3DRT - chains A and B of the 3 polymer chains in the assembly; structure by X-ray diffraction, 3.30 A resolution.

Chain A:
Name: 2F5 Fab' light chain
Source organism: Homo sapiens
Notes: antibody fragment or engineered binder
Amino-acid sequence (214 residues; each row starts with the number of its first residue):
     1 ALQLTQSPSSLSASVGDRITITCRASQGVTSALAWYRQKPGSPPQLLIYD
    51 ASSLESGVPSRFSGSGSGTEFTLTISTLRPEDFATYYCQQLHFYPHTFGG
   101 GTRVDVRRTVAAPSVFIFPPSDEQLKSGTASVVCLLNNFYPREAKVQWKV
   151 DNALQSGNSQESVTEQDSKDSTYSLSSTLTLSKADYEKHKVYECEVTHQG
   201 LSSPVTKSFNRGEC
Unresolved in the structure: 214
Disulfide bonds: Cys-23/Cys-88, Cys-134/Cys-194

Chain B:
Name: 2F5 Fab' heavy chain
Source organism: Homo sapiens
Notes: antibody fragment or engineered binder
Amino-acid sequence (235 residues; numbered 1 to 216 plus 19 insertion-coded residues; the number before each row is that of its first residue; a row labelled like 35A-35B holds insertion residues (35A, then the next letters in order)):
     1 RITLKESGPPLVKPTQTLTLTCSFSGFSLSDFGVG
35A-35B VG
    36 WIRQPPGKALEWLAIIYSDDDKRYSPSLNTRLTITKDTSKNQVVLVM
82A-82C TRV
    83 SPVDTATYFCAHRRGPTT
100A-100N LFGVPIARGPVNAM
   101 DVWGQGITVTISSTSTKGPSVFPLAPSSKSTAGGTAALGCLVKDYFPEPV
   151 TVSWNSGALTSGVHTFPAVLQSSGLYSLSSVVTVPSSSLGTQTYTCNVNH
   201 KPSNTKVDKRVEPKSC
Unresolved in the structure: 100, 100A-100H, 127-133, 214-216
Disulfide bonds: Cys-22/Cys-92, Cys-140/Cys-196

How chain A and chain B interact:
Residue-residue contacts - 74 pairs, chain A then chain B:
  Ala-32(A) / Asn-100L(B)
  Ala-34(A) / Asn-100L(B)
  Ala-34(A) / Ala-100M(B)  hydrophobic
  Tyr-36(A) / Ala-100M(B)
  Tyr-36(A) / Met-100N(B)  hydrogen bond (side chain-backbone)
  Tyr-36(A) / Trp-103(B)
  Gln-38(A) / Gln-39(B)  hydrogen bond
  Pro-43(A) / Phe-91(B)  hydrophobic
  Pro-43(A) / Gly-104(B)
  Pro-43(A) / Gln-105(B)
  Pro-44(A) / Leu-45(B)  hydrophobic
  Pro-44(A) / Trp-103(B)  hydrophobic
  Leu-46(A) / Ala-100M(B)  hydrophobic
  Leu-46(A) / Asp-101(B)
  Tyr-49(A) / Pro-100J(B)  hydrophobic
  Tyr-49(A) / Asn-100L(B)
  Tyr-49(A) / Ala-100M(B)  hydrophobic
  Asp-50(A) / Gly-100I(B)
  Asp-50(A) / Asn-100L(B)  hydrogen bond
  Glu-55(A) / Arg-96(B)  salt bridge
  Tyr-87(A) / Gln-39(B)
  Tyr-87(A) / Lys-43(B)
  Tyr-87(A) / Ala-44(B)
  Gln-89(A) / Trp-47(B)
  Gln-89(A) / Met-100N(B)
  Leu-91(A) / Arg-95(B)
  Leu-91(A) / Asn-100L(B)
  Leu-91(A) / Ala-100M(B)
  Leu-91(A) / Met-100N(B)  hydrophobic
  Tyr-94(A) / Ile-50(B)  hydrophobic
  Tyr-94(A) / Tyr-52(B)  hydrogen bond
  Tyr-94(A) / Arg-58(B)
  Pro-95(A) / Trp-47(B)  hydrophobic
  Pro-95(A) / Pro-61(B)
  His-96(A) / Trp-47(B)
  His-96(A) / Arg-95(B)
  His-96(A) / Met-100N(B)
  Phe-98(A) / Ile-37(B)  hydrophobic
  Phe-98(A) / Leu-45(B)  hydrophobic
  Phe-98(A) / Trp-103(B)  hydrophobic
  Gly-100(A) / Ala-44(B)
  Phe-116(A) / Thr-135(B)
  Phe-116(A) / Ala-137(B)  hydrophobic
  Phe-118(A) / Leu-124(B)
  Phe-118(A) / Ala-125(B)
  Phe-118(A) / Ala-137(B)  hydrophobic
  Ser-121(A) / Phe-122(B)
  Ser-121(A) / Pro-123(B)
  Glu-123(A) / Phe-122(B)
  Glu-123(A) / Lys-209(B)  salt bridge
  Gln-124(A) / Phe-122(B)
  Gln-124(A) / Lys-143(B)
  Ser-131(A) / Leu-141(B)
  Ser-131(A) / Lys-143(B)
  Val-133(A) / Leu-124(B)  hydrophobic
  Leu-135(A) / Ala-137(B)  hydrophobic
  Leu-135(A) / Phe-166(B)  hydrophobic
  Leu-135(A) / Val-181(B)  hydrophobic
  Asn-137(A) / His-164(B)  hydrogen bond
  Asn-137(A) / Thr-183(B)
  Asn-138(A) / His-164(B)  hydrogen bond
  Gln-160(A) / Val-169(B)
  Gln-160(A) / Leu-170(B)  hydrogen bond (side chain-backbone)
  Gln-160(A) / Gln-171(B)
  Glu-161(A) / Val-169(B)
  Ser-162(A) / Phe-166(B)
  Ser-162(A) / Pro-167(B)  hydrogen bond (side chain-backbone)
  Val-163(A) / Pro-167(B)
  Thr-164(A) / Phe-166(B)
  Ser-174(A) / His-164(B)  hydrogen bond
  Ser-174(A) / Phe-166(B)
  Leu-175(A) / Phe-166(B)
  Ser-176(A) / Phe-166(B)
  Ser-176(A) / Ser-179(B)  hydrogen bond
Interface residues without a listed pair, chain A (39 interface residues in all): Ser-31, Gly-99, Thr-129
Interface residues without a listed pair, chain B (50 interface residues in all): Arg-1, Glu-46, Asp-56, Tyr-59, Val-100K, Val-121, Pro-126, Ala-136, Leu-138, Thr-165

Overview:
Chain A and chain B form an interface of 39 and 50 residues respectively; the contacts include 10 hydrogen
bonds and 2 salt bridges. Polar pairs include Glu-55(A)/Arg-96(B), Glu-123(A)/Lys-209(B) and
Tyr-36(A)/Met-100N(B).
Here chain A is 2F5 Fab' light chain and chain B is 2F5 Fab' heavy chain, both from Homo sapiens. Entry 3DRT
(Crystal structure of the HIV-1 broadly neutralizing antibody 2F5 in complex with the gp41 scrambledFP-MPER
scrHyb3K ...) was determined by X-ray diffraction, deposited together with 3EGS.
